PDB entry 8OY9 | X-ray diffraction, 2.24 A resolution | chains A and D of the 3 polymer chains in the assembly

== Chain A ==
Molecule: Deoxyribodipyrimidine photo-lyase
From: Methanosarcina mazei Go1
Notes: EC 4.1.99.3
Reference sequence: Q8PYK9 (Q8PYK9_METMA); numbering as in UniProt (aligned over 1-464)
Amino-acid sequence (498 residues; each row starts with the number of its first residue; numbers below 1 keep their minus sign (Met-19 is residue -19)):
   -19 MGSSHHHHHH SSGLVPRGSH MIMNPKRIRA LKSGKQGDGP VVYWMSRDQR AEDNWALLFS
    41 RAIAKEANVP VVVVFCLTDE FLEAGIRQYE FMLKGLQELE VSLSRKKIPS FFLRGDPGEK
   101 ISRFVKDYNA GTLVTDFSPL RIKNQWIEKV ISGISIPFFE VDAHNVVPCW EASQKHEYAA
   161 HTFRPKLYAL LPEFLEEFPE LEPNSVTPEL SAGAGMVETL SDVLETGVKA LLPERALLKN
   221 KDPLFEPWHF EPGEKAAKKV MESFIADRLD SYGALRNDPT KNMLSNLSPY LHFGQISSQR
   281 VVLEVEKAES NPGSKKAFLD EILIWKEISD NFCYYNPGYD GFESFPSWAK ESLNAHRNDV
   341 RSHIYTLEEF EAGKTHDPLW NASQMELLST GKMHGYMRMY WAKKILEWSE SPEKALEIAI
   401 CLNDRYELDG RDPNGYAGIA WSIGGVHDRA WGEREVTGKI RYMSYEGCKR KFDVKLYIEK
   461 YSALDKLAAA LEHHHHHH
Disordered / not traced: -19 to 1, 187-196, 470-478
Differences from the reference sequence: initiating methionine (-19); expression tag (-18 to 0, 465-478)
Ligand contacts: dihydroflavine-adenine dinucleotide (FDA): Tyr252, Leu264, Ser265, Asn266, Leu267, Ser268, Leu271, Phe298, Glu301, Ile302, Trp305, Lys306, Ser309, Lys372, Met373, Gly375, Arg378, Met379, Trp381, Ala382, Asn403, Glu407, Asp409, Gly410, Asp412, Asn414, Gly415, Gly418, Ile419, Ser422

== Chain D ==
Molecule: Counterstrand-oligonucleotide
Sequence (14 nucleotides; numbered 1 to 14; the number before each row is that of its first residue):
     1 TTGCGCGAAG CCGA

== Interface between chain A and chain D ==
Pairs across the interface - 23 pairs, chain A then chain D:
  Lys155(A) - DG13(D)  salt bridge to the phosphate
  Tyr158(A) - DC11(D)  sugar contact
  Tyr158(A) - DC12(D)  sugar contact
  Thr162(A) - DC12(D)  phosphate contact
  Thr162(A) - DG13(D)  phosphate contact
  Trp328(A) - DG10(D)  phosphate contact
  Arg429(A) - DA8(D)  hydrogen bond to the base
  Arg429(A) - DA9(D)  hydrogen bond to the base
  Arg429(A) - DG10(D)  base contact
  Ala430(A) - DA9(D)  sugar contact
  Ala430(A) - DG10(D)  sugar contact
  Trp431(A) - DA8(D)  base contact
  Trp431(A) - DA9(D)  sugar contact
  Gly432(A) - DA8(D)  phosphate contact
  Gly432(A) - DA9(D)  sugar contact
  Glu433(A) - DA9(D)  hydrogen bond to the phosphate
  Lys439(A) - DA9(D)  phosphate contact
  Lys439(A) - DG10(D)  salt bridge to the phosphate
  Arg450(A) - DT1(D)  phosphate contact
  Arg450(A) - DT2(D)  base contact
  Arg450(A) - DG3(D)  hydrogen bond to the base
  Arg450(A) - DC4(D)  base contact
  Lys451(A) - DT1(D)  phosphate contact
Also at the interface, not in a pair above, chain A (14 interface residues in all): His161, Phe452
Also at the interface, not in a pair above, chain D (11 interface residues in all): DG7

== Summary ==
The interface between chain A and chain D involves 14 residues on one side and 11 on the other, with 4
hydrogen bonds and 2 salt bridges. Among the polar pairs are Arg429(A)-DA8(D), Arg429(A)-DA9(D) and
Arg450(A)-DG3(D). Ligands of chain A: dihydroflavine-adenine dinucleotide.
Chain A is Deoxyribodipyrimidine photo-lyase (Methanosarcina mazei Go1) and chain D is
Counterstrand-oligonucleotide; the structure, Time-resolved SFX structure of the class II photolyase complexed
with a thymine dimer (1 microsecond pump-probe ..., was determined by X-ray diffraction together with 8OET,
8OY3, 8OY4, 8OY5, 8OY6, 8OY7 and 4 further entries from the same study.
